PDB entry 1AHY | X-ray diffraction, 2.30 A resolution | chains A and B

== Chain A (and B) ==
Molecule: Aspartate aminotransferase
Source organism: Escherichia coli
Notes: EC 2.6.1.1; engineered mutation(s): V39L, K41Y, T47I, N69L, T109S, N297S; chain B of this document is another copy of the same molecule, construct and numbering; everything in this record applies to it too
UniProt: P00509 (AAT_ECOLI); the construct has insertions or renumbered stretches relative to UniProt, so the offset changes along the chain: 5-64 = UniProt 1-60; 66-126 = UniProt 61-121; 133-152 = UniProt 123-142; 154-231 = UniProt 143-220; 2 more segments
Amino-acid sequence (396 residues; numbered 5 to 409; 9 numbers in that range are skipped by the numbering (no residue carries them; nothing is unmodelled there); the number before each row is that of its first residue):
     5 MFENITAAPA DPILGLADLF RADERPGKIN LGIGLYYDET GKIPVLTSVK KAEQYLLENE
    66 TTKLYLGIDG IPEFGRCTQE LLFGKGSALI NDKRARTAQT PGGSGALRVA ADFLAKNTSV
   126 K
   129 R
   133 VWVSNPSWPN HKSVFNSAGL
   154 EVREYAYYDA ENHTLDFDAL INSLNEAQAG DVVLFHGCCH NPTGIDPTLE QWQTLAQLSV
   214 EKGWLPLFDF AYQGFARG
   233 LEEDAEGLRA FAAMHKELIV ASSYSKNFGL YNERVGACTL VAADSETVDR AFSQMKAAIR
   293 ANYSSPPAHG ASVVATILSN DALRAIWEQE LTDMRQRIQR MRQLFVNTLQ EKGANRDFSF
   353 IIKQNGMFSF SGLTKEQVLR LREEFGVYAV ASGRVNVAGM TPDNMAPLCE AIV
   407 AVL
Sequence notes: conflict Leu-39 (Val35 in P00509), Tyr-41 (Lys37 in P00509), Ile-47 (Thr43 in P00509), Leu-69 (Asn64 in P00509), Ser-109 (Thr104 in P00509), Ser-297 (Asn285 in P00509)
Swiss-Prot annotation at these positions:
  - binding site (L-aspartate): Gly-38, Trp-140, Asn-194, Arg-386
  - modified residue: Lys-258 (N6-(pyridoxal phosphate)lysine)
Covalent attachments: pyridoxal phosphate (PLP) linked to Lys-258
Small-molecule neighbours:
  - maleic acid (MAE), molecule 1: Ile-17, Leu-18, Ile-37, Gly-38, Trp-140, Asn-194, Phe-360, Arg-386
  - maleic acid (MAE), molecule 2: Tyr-70, Arg-292, Ser-296
  - pyridoxal phosphate (PLP): Gly-107, Gly-108, Ser-109, Leu-112, Trp-140, His-143, His-189, Asn-194, Asp-222, Ala-224, Tyr-225, Ser-255, Ser-257, Arg-266

== How chain A and chain B interact ==
Contacting residue pairs (144):
  Met-5(A) / Val-125(B)  hydrophobic
  Met-5(A) / Gly-183(B)
  Met-5(A) / Glu-249(B)  hydrogen bond (backbone-side chain)
  Phe-6(A) / Phe-118(B)  hydrophobic
  Phe-6(A) / Glu-249(B)  hydrogen bond (backbone-side chain)
  Phe-6(A) / Val-273(B)
  Phe-6(A) / Thr-279(B)
  Phe-6(A) / Arg-282(B)
  Glu-7(A) / Arg-282(B)  hydrogen bond (backbone-side chain)
  Ile-9(A) / Asn-122(B)
  Ile-9(A) / Arg-282(B)  hydrogen bond (backbone-side chain)
  Ile-9(A) / Gln-286(B)
  Thr-10(A) / Gln-286(B)  hydrogen bond (backbone-side chain)
  Ala-11(A) / Ser-285(B)
  Ala-11(A) / Gln-286(B)
  Ala-12(A) / Ser-285(B)  hydrogen bond (backbone-side chain)
  Ala-12(A) / Gln-286(B)
  Asp-15(A) / Arg-292(B)  salt bridge
  Leu-18(A) / Ile-73(B)  hydrophobic
  Leu-18(A) / Arg-292(B)
  Ile-37(A) / Tyr-70(B)  hydrophobic
  Leu-39(A) / Leu-69(B)  hydrophobic
  Leu-39(A) / Tyr-70(B)  hydrophobic
  Lys-46(A) / Thr-66(B)
  Ile-47(A) / Thr-66(B)
  Ile-47(A) / Thr-67(B)  hydrogen bond (backbone-side chain)
  Ile-47(A) / Leu-69(B)  hydrophobic
  Pro-48(A) / Thr-66(B)
  Val-49(A) / Thr-66(B)
  Val-49(A) / Thr-67(B)
  Val-49(A) / Lys-68(B)
  Lys-54(A) / Leu-61(B)  hydrogen bond (side chain-backbone)
  Lys-54(A) / Glu-64(B)  hydrogen bond (side chain-backbone)
  Glu-57(A) / Leu-61(B)
  Glu-57(A) / Lys-68(B)  salt bridge
  Gln-58(A) / Leu-61(B)
  Leu-61(A) / Lys-54(B)  hydrogen bond (backbone-side chain)
  Leu-61(A) / Gln-58(B)
  Leu-61(A) / Leu-61(B)  hydrophobic
  Glu-64(A) / Lys-54(B)  hydrogen bond (backbone-side chain)
  Thr-66(A) / Ile-47(B)
  Thr-66(A) / Pro-48(B)
  Thr-66(A) / Val-49(B)
  Thr-67(A) / Ile-47(B)  hydrogen bond (side chain-backbone)
  Thr-67(A) / Val-49(B)
  Lys-68(A) / Glu-57(B)  salt bridge
  Lys-68(A) / Gly-261(B)
  Lys-68(A) / Tyr-263(B)
  Lys-68(A) / Asn-264(B)  hydrogen bond (backbone-backbone)
  Lys-68(A) / Glu-265(B)  salt bridge
  Leu-69(A) / Arg-25(B)
  Leu-69(A) / Leu-39(B)  hydrophobic
  Leu-69(A) / Ile-47(B)  hydrophobic
  Leu-69(A) / Asn-264(B)  hydrogen bond (backbone-side chain)
  Tyr-70(A) / Ile-37(B)  hydrophobic
  Tyr-70(A) / Leu-39(B)  hydrophobic
  Tyr-70(A) / Ser-257(B)
  Tyr-70(A) / Lys-258(B)
  Tyr-70(A) / Tyr-263(B)
  Tyr-70(A) / Arg-266(B)
  Leu-71(A) / Asn-264(B)
  Ile-73(A) / Leu-18(B)  hydrophobic
  Pro-106(A) / Tyr-295(B)
  Ser-109(A) / Asn-294(B)
  Ser-109(A) / Tyr-295(B)
  Ser-109(A) / Ser-296(B)
  Gly-110(A) / Asn-294(B)
  Arg-113(A) / Arg-113(B)
  Arg-113(A) / Asp-117(B)  salt bridge
  Arg-113(A) / Ala-293(B)  hydrogen bond (side chain-backbone)
  Arg-113(A) / Asn-294(B)
  Asp-117(A) / Arg-113(B)  salt bridge
  Phe-118(A) / Ile-9(B)  hydrophobic
  Asn-122(A) / Ile-9(B)
  Thr-123(A) / Met-5(B)
  Thr-123(A) / Phe-6(B)
  Asn-142(A) / Arg-292(B)
  Ser-145(A) / Ala-293(B)
  Val-146(A) / Ala-293(B)
  Ser-149(A) / Lys-121(B)
  Ser-149(A) / Ala-293(B)
  Leu-218(A) / Met-5(B)  hydrophobic
  Glu-249(A) / Met-5(B)  hydrogen bond (side chain-backbone)
  Glu-249(A) / Phe-6(B)  hydrogen bond (side chain-backbone)
  Glu-249(A) / Glu-7(B)
  Ser-257(A) / Tyr-70(B)
  Lys-258(A) / Tyr-70(B)
  Gly-261(A) / Lys-68(B)
  Tyr-263(A) / Lys-68(B)
  Tyr-263(A) / Tyr-70(B)
  Asn-264(A) / Lys-68(B)  hydrogen bond (backbone-backbone)
  Asn-264(A) / Leu-69(B)
  Asn-264(A) / Leu-71(B)
  Asn-264(A) / Pro-298(B)
  Asn-264(A) / Pro-299(B)
  Asn-264(A) / Ala-300(B)  hydrogen bond (backbone-backbone)
  Glu-265(A) / Lys-68(B)  salt bridge
  Glu-265(A) / Pro-299(B)
  Glu-265(A) / Ala-300(B)
  Glu-265(A) / His-301(B)  hydrogen bond (side chain-backbone)
  Arg-266(A) / Tyr-70(B)
  Arg-266(A) / Tyr-295(B)  hydrogen bond (side chain-backbone)
  Arg-266(A) / Ser-296(B)
  Arg-266(A) / Ser-297(B)  hydrogen bond (side chain-backbone)
  Arg-266(A) / Pro-298(B)
  Arg-266(A) / Pro-299(B)
  Leu-272(A) / Phe-6(B)  hydrophobic
  Val-273(A) / Phe-6(B)
  Arg-282(A) / Phe-6(B)  hydrogen bond (side chain-backbone)
  Arg-282(A) / Glu-7(B)  hydrogen bond (side chain-backbone)
  Arg-282(A) / Ile-9(B)  hydrogen bond (side chain-backbone)
  Ser-285(A) / Ala-11(B)
  Ser-285(A) / Ala-12(B)  hydrogen bond (side chain-backbone)
  Gln-286(A) / Ile-9(B)
  Gln-286(A) / Thr-10(B)  hydrogen bond (side chain-backbone)
  Gln-286(A) / Ala-11(B)
  Gln-286(A) / Ala-12(B)
  Arg-292(A) / Asp-15(B)  salt bridge
  Arg-292(A) / Leu-18(B)
  Arg-292(A) / Asn-142(B)  hydrogen bond (backbone-side chain)
  Ala-293(A) / Arg-113(B)  hydrogen bond (backbone-side chain)
  Ala-293(A) / Ser-145(B)
  Ala-293(A) / Val-146(B)
  Ala-293(A) / Ser-149(B)
  Asn-294(A) / Ser-109(B)
  Asn-294(A) / Gly-110(B)
  Asn-294(A) / Arg-113(B)
  Asn-294(A) / Asn-294(B)
  Tyr-295(A) / Pro-106(B)
  Tyr-295(A) / Ser-109(B)
  Tyr-295(A) / Arg-266(B)  hydrogen bond (backbone-side chain)
  Ser-296(A) / Ser-109(B)
  Ser-296(A) / Arg-266(B)
  Ser-297(A) / Arg-266(B)  hydrogen bond (backbone-side chain)
  Pro-298(A) / Asn-264(B)
  Pro-298(A) / Arg-266(B)
  Pro-299(A) / Asn-264(B)
  Pro-299(A) / Glu-265(B)
  Pro-299(A) / Arg-266(B)
  Pro-299(A) / Pro-299(B)  hydrophobic
  Ala-300(A) / Asn-264(B)  hydrogen bond (backbone-backbone)
  Ala-300(A) / Glu-265(B)
  His-301(A) / Glu-265(B)  hydrogen bond (backbone-side chain)
  His-301(A) / His-301(B)  hydrogen bond
Also at the interface, not in a pair above, chain A (76 interface residues in all): Asn-8, Ile-17, Gly-38, Leu-60, Val-125, Trp-140, Gly-183, Ile-251, Leu-262, Ala-274, Thr-279, Ala-283, Ala-289
Also at the interface, not in a pair above, chain B (78 interface residues in all): Asn-8, Ile-17, Lys-46, Leu-60, Thr-123, Ser-124, Trp-140, Leu-218, Ile-251, Leu-262, Leu-272, Ala-274, Ala-283, Ala-290

== In short ==
The interface between chain A and chain B involves 76 residues on one side and 78 on the other, with 34
hydrogen bonds and 8 salt bridges. Polar contacts include Asp-15(A)/Arg-292(B), Glu-57(A)/Lys-68(B) and
Lys-68(A)/Glu-265(B). Chain A binds maleic acid.
Both chains are Aspartate aminotransferase (Escherichia coli). Entry 1AHY (Aspartate aminotransferase
hexamutant) was determined by X-ray diffraction (same publication as 1AHE, 1AHF, 1AHG and 1AHX).
